Entry 4XC2 (X-ray diffraction, 1.90 A resolution); this record covers chains A and E.

Chain A:
Protein: GABA(A) receptor-associated protein
From: Homo sapiens
UniProtKB: Q6IAW1 (Q6IAW1_HUMAN); residues 3-116 here = UniProt positions 3-116
Amino-acid sequence (117 residues; numbered 0 to 116; the number before each row is that of its first residue; numbering starts at 0):
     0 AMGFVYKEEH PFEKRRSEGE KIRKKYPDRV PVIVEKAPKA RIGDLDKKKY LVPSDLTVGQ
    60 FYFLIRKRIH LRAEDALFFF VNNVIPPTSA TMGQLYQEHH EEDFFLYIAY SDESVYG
Unresolved in the structure: 0
Sequence notes: expression tag (0-2)

Chain E:
Protein: Kelch repeat and BTB domain-containing protein 6
UniProtKB: Q86V97 (KBTB6_HUMAN); residue numbers follow UniProt; this construct covers 663-673
Amino-acid sequence (11 residues; row label = number of the first residue in the row):
   663 SDDDFWVRVA P
Swiss-Prot annotation at these positions:
  - motif: Trp668 to Val671 (ATG8 interaction motif (AIM))
  - mutagenesis: Trp668 to Val671 (Decreased interaction with GABARAP and GABARAPL2. Loss of function in TIAM1 ubiquitination and degradation. No effect on assembly of the CUL3(KBTBD6/7) E3 ubiquitin ligase complex), Trp668 (W668A: Decreased interaction with GABARAP and GABARAPL2. Loss of function in TIAM1 ubiquitination and degradation. No effect on assembly of the CUL3(KBTBD6/7) E3 ubiquitin ligase complex)

Chain A / chain E interface:
Residue-residue contacts (34):
  Tyr5(A) - Asp665(E)
  His9(A) - Asp665(E)  salt bridge
  Glu17(A) - Trp668(E)  hydrogen bond
  Ile21(A) - Trp668(E)
  Tyr25(A) - Arg670(E)
  Arg28(A) - Arg670(E)
  Arg28(A) - Val671(E)  hydrogen bond (side chain-backbone)
  Pro30(A) - Trp668(E)  hydrophobic
  Val31(A) - Trp668(E)
  Ile32(A) - Trp668(E)  hydrophobic
  Leu44(A) - Ser663(E)  hydrogen bond (backbone-backbone)
  Asp45(A) - Ser663(E)  hydrogen bond (backbone-backbone)
  Asp45(A) - Asp664(E)  hydrogen bond (backbone-backbone)
  Lys46(A) - Asp664(E)  salt bridge
  Lys46(A) - Phe667(E)
  Lys46(A) - Val669(E)
  Lys47(A) - Ser663(E)
  Lys47(A) - Asp664(E)  hydrogen bond (backbone-backbone)
  Lys47(A) - Asp665(E)
  Lys48(A) - Asp665(E)  hydrogen bond (side chain-backbone)
  Lys48(A) - Phe667(E)
  Lys48(A) - Trp668(E)
  Lys48(A) - Val669(E)  hydrogen bond (backbone-backbone)
  Tyr49(A) - Trp668(E)
  Tyr49(A) - Val669(E)  hydrophobic
  Leu50(A) - Trp668(E)
  Leu50(A) - Val669(E)  hydrogen bond (backbone-backbone)
  Leu50(A) - Arg670(E)
  Leu50(A) - Val671(E)  hydrogen bond (backbone-backbone)
  Pro52(A) - Val671(E)
  Pro52(A) - Ala672(E)
  Pro52(A) - Pro673(E)  hydrophobic
  Leu63(A) - Val671(E)  hydrophobic
  Phe104(A) - Trp668(E)  hydrophobic
Other interface residues (no listed pair), chain A (23 interface residues in all): Glu8, Val51, Leu55, Arg67
Other interface residues (no listed pair), chain E (11 interface residues in all): Asp666

Summary:
23 residues of chain A and 11 residues of chain E are in contact; the contacts include 10 hydrogen bonds and 2
salt bridges. Polar contacts include His9(A)-Asp665(E), Lys46(A)-Asp664(E) and Glu17(A)-Trp668(E). From
UniProt: 4 mutagenesis sites on chain E.
Chain A is GABA(A) receptor-associated protein (Homo sapiens) and chain E is Kelch repeat and BTB
domain-containing protein 6; the structure, Crystal structure of GABARAP in complex with KBTBD6 LIR peptide,
was determined by X-ray diffraction.
